Entry 8I9P (electron microscopy, 3.00 A resolution); this record covers chains C1 and LO of the 33 polymer chains in the assembly.

# Chain C1
Molecule: 3341-nt RNA strand
Source organism: Chaetomium thermophilum
Sequence (3341 nucleotides; row label = number of the first residue in the row):
     1 GGUUGACCUCGGAUCAGGUAGGAGGACCCGCUGAACUUAAGCAUAUCAAU
    51 AAGCGGAGGAAAAGAAACCAACAGGGAUUGCCCUAGUAACGGCGAGUGAA
   101 GCGGCAACAGCUCAAAUUUGAAAGCUGGCUUCGGCCCGCGUUGUAAUUUG
   151 GAGAGGAUGCUUUGGGCGAGGCUCCUUCUGAGUUCCCUGGAACGGGACGC
   201 CACAGAGGGUGAGAGCCCCGUAUAGUUGGAAGCCAAGCCUGUGUAAAGCU
   251 CCUUCGACGAGUCGAGUAGUUUGGGAAUGCUGCUCAAAAUGGGAGGUAAA
   301 UUUCUUCUAAAGCUAAAUACCGGCCAGAGACCGAUAGCGCACAAGUAGAG
   351 UGAUCGAAAGAUGAAAAGCACUUUGAAAAGAGGGUUAAAUAGCACGUGAA
   401 AUUGUUGAAAGGGAAGCGCUUGUGACCAGACUUGCGCCCGGCGGAUCAUC
   451 CGGUGUUCUCACCGGUGCACUCCGCCGGGCUCAGGCCAGCAUCGGUUCUG
   501 GCGGGGGGAUAAAGGCCCAGGGAAUGUGGCUCCUCCGGGAGUGUUAUAGC
   551 CCUGGGUGUAAUACCCUCGCCGGGACCGAGGACCGCGCUCUGCAAGGAUG
   601 CUGGCGUAAUGGUCACCAGCGACCCGUCUUGAAACACGGACCAAGGAGUC
   651 AAGGUUUUGCGCGAGUGUUUGGGUGUAAAACCCGCACGCGUAAUGAAAGU
   701 GAACGUAGGUGAGAGCUUCGGCGCAUCAUCGACCGAUCCUGAUGUAUUCG
   751 GAUGGAUUUGAGUAGGAGCGUUAAGCCUUGGACCCGAAAGAUGGUGAACU
   801 AUGCUUGGAUAGGGUGAAGCCAGAGGAAACUCUGGUGGAGGCUCGCAGCG
   851 GUUCUGACGUGCAAAUCGAUCGUCAAAUCUGAGCAUGGGGGCGAAAGACU
   901 AAUCGAACCAUCUAGUAGCUGGUUACCGCCGAAGUUUCCCUCAGGAUAGC
   951 AGUGUCGACCUUCAGUUUUAUGAGGUAAAGCGAAUGAUUAGGGACUCGGG
  1001 GGCGAUUUUUAGCCUUCAUCCAUUCUCAAACUUUAAAUAUGUAAGAAGCC
  1051 CUUGUUACUUAACUGAACGUGGGCAUUCGAAUGUAUCGACACUAGUGGGC
  1101 CAUUUUUGGUAAGCAGAACUGGCGAUGCGGGAUGAACCGAACGCGGGGUU
  1151 AAGGUGCCGGAGUGGACGCUCAUCAGACACCACAAAAGGCGUUAGUACAU
  1201 CUUGACAGCAGGACGGUGGCCAUGGAAGUCGGAAUCCGCUAAGGACUGUG
  1251 UAACAACUCACCUGCCGAAUGUACUAGCCCUGAAAAUGGAUGGCGCUCAA
  1301 GCGUCCCACCCAUACCCCGCCCUCAGGGUAGAAACGAUGCCCUGAGGAGU
  1351 AGGCGGCCGUGGAGGUCAGUGACGAAGCCUAGGGCGUGAGCCCGGGUCGA
  1401 ACGGCCUCUAGUGCAGAUCUUGGUGGUAGUAGCAAAUACUUCAAUGAGAA
  1451 CUUGAAGGACCGAAGUGGGGAAAGGUUCCAUGUGAACAGCGGUUGGACAU
  1501 GGGUUAGUCGAUCCUAAGCCAUAGGGAAGUUCCGUUUCAAAGGGGCACUC
  1551 GUGCCCCGUGUGGCGAAAGGGAAGCCGGUUAAUAUUCCGGCACCUGGAUG
  1601 UGGGUUUUGCGCGGCAACGCAACUGAACGCGGAGACGACGGCGGGGGCCC
  1651 CGGGCAGAGUUCUCUUUUCUUCUUAACGGUCUAUCACCCUGGAAACAGUU
  1701 UGUCUGGAGAUAGGGUUUAAUGGCCGGAAGAGCCCGACACUUCUGUCGGG
  1751 UCCGGUGCGCUCUCGACGUCCCUUGAAAAUCCGCGGGAGGGAAUAAUUCU
  1801 CACGCCAGGUCGUACUCAUAACCGCAGCAGGUCCCCAAGGUGAACAGCCU
  1851 CUGGUUGAUAGAACAAUGUAGAUAAGGGAAGUCGGCAAAAUAGAUCCGUA
  1901 ACUUCGGGAAAAGGAUUGGCUCUAAGGGUUGGGCACGUUGGGCUUUGGGC
  1951 GGACGCCCUGGGAGCAGAGGGCCUCUAGCCGGGCAACCGGCCGGCGGCCC
  2001 UCAGCACCCGGGGUUGAAGCCCUUAGCAGGCUUCGGCCGUCCGGCGUGCG
  2051 GUUAACAACCAACUUAGAACUGGUACGGACAGGGGGAAUCUGACUGUCUA
  2101 AUUAAAACAUAGCAUUGCGAUGGCCAGAAAGUGGUGUUGACGCAAUGUGA
  2151 UUUCUGCCCAGUGCUCUGAAUGUCAAAGUGAAGAAAUUCAACCAAGCGCG
  2201 GGUAAACGGCGGGAGUAACUAUGACUCUCUUAAGGUAGCCAAAUGCCUCG
  2251 UCAUCUAAUUAGUGACGCGCAUGAAUGGAUUAACGAGAUUCCCACUGUCC
  2301 CUAUCUACUAUCUAGCGAAACCACAGCCAAGGGAACGGGCUUGGCAAAAU
  2351 CAGCGGGGAAAGAAGACCCUGUUGAGCUUGACUCUAGUUUGACAUUGUGA
  2401 AAAGACAUAGGAGGUGUAGAAUAGGUGGGAGCUUCGGCGCCAGUGAAAUA
  2451 CCACUACUCCUAUUGUUUUUUUACUUAUUCAAUGAAGCGGGGCUGGACUU
  2501 GCGUCCAACUUCUGGAGUUAAGGUCCUUCGCGGGCCGACCCGGGUUGAAG
  2551 ACAUUGUCAGGUGGGGAGUUUGGCUGGGGCGGCACAUCUGUUAAACCAUA
  2601 ACGCAGGUGUCCUAAGGGGGGCUCAUGGAGAACAGAAAUCUCCAGUAGAA
  2651 CAAAAGGGUAAAAGUCCCCUUGAUUUUGAUUUUCAGUGUGAAUACAAACC
  2701 AUGAAAGUGUGGCCUAUCGAUCCUUUAGUCCCUCGAAAUUUGAGGCUAGA
  2751 GGUGCCAGAAAAGUUACCACAGGGAUAACUGGCUUGUGGCGGCCAAGCGU
  2801 UCAUAGCGACGUCGCUUUUUGAUCCUUCGAUGUCGGCUCUUCCUAUCAUA
  2851 CCGAAGCAGAAUUCGGUAAGCGUUGGAUUGUUCACCCACUAAUAGGGAAC
  2901 GUGAGCUGGGUUUAGACCGUCGUGAGACAGGUUAGUUUUACCCUACUGAU
  2951 GAACUCGUCGCAAUGGUAAUUCAGCUUAGUACGAGAGGAACCGCUGAUUC
  3001 AGAUAAUUGGUUUUUGCGGUUGUCCGACCGGGCAGUGCCGCGAAGCUACC
  3051 AUCUGCUGGAUAAUGGCUGAACGCCUCUAAGUCAGAAUCCAUGCCAGAAC
  3101 GCGACGAUACUACCCGCACGUUGUAGACGUAUAAGAAUAGGCUCCGGCCU
  3151 CGUAUCCUAGCAGGCGAUUCCUCCGCCGGCCUCGAAGUGGCCGUCGGUAA
  3201 UUCGCGUAUUGCAAUUUAGACACGCGCGGGAUCAAAUCCUUUGCAGACGA
  3251 CUUAGAUGUGCGAAAGGGUCCUGUAAGCAGUAGAGUAGCCUUGUUGUUAC
  3301 GAUCUGCUGAGGGUAAGCCCUCCUUCGCCUAGAUUUCCCAG
Disordered / not traced: 1-2, 694-706, 800-905, 987-1028, 1179-1290, 1438-2309, 2327-3111, 3121-3123, 3215-3217, 3239-3330, 3338-3341

# Chain LO
Protein: 60S ribosomal protein L16-like protein
Source organism: Chaetomium thermophilum
UniProtKB: G0SH61 (G0SH61_CHATD); residues 1-204 here = UniProt positions 1-204
Chain sequence (204 residues; each row starts with the number of its first residue):
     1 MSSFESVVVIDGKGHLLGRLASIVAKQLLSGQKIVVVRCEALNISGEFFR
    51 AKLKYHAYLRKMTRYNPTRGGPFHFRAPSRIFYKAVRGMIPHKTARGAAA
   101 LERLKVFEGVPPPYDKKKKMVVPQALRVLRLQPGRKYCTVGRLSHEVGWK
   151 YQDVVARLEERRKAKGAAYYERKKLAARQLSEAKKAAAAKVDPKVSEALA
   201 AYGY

# How chain C1 and chain LO interact
Contacting residue pairs (104; chain C1 residue first):
  G413(C1) / Arg-69(LO)  hydrogen bond to the base
  A618(C1) / Ala-95(LO)  phosphate contact
  G619(C1) / Thr-94(LO)  phosphate contact
  G619(C1) / Ala-95(LO)  hydrogen bond to the phosphate
  G619(C1) / Arg-96(LO)  hydrogen bond to the phosphate
  C620(C1) / Thr-94(LO)  phosphate contact
  G1156(C1) / Ser-22(LO)  hydrogen bond to the sugar
  G1156(C1) / Met-89(LO)  hydrogen bond to the base
  C1157(C1) / Ser-22(LO)  sugar contact
  C1157(C1) / Lys-26(LO)  phosphate contact
  C1157(C1) / Met-89(LO)  hydrogen bond to the sugar
  C1158(C1) / Lys-26(LO)  salt bridge to the phosphate
  C1158(C1) / Leu-29(LO)  sugar contact
  C1158(C1) / Met-89(LO)  sugar contact
  C1158(C1) / Pro-91(LO)  phosphate contact
  G1159(C1) / Arg-96(LO)  salt bridge to the phosphate
  G1160(C1) / Lys-26(LO)  salt bridge to the phosphate
  U1163(C1) / Arg-19(LO)  base contact
  U1163(C1) / Ser-22(LO)  hydrogen bond to the base
  U1163(C1) / Ile-23(LO)  base contact
  U1163(C1) / Gln-124(LO)  hydrogen bond to the base
  C1171(C1) / Arg-135(LO)  base contact
  A1172(C1) / Arg-50(LO)  hydrogen bond to the base
  U1173(C1) / Phe-49(LO)  sugar contact
  U1173(C1) / Arg-50(LO)  salt bridge to the phosphate
  U1173(C1) / Leu-53(LO)  sugar contact
  C1174(C1) / Leu-53(LO)  sugar contact
  C1174(C1) / Ala-57(LO)  base contact
  A1175(C1) / Arg-50(LO)  salt bridge to the phosphate
  G1293(C1) / Gly-88(LO)  hydrogen bond to the base
  G1293(C1) / Met-89(LO)  base contact
  C1294(C1) / Ala-85(LO)  hydrogen bond to the sugar
  C1294(C1) / Gly-88(LO)  sugar contact
  C1294(C1) / Met-89(LO)  base contact
  G1295(C1) / Gly-18(LO)  hydrogen bond to the phosphate
  G1295(C1) / Lys-84(LO)  salt bridge to the phosphate
  G1295(C1) / Ala-85(LO)  phosphate contact
  C1296(C1) / Leu-17(LO)  phosphate contact
  C1296(C1) / Gly-18(LO)  hydrogen bond to the phosphate
  C1296(C1) / Arg-19(LO)  hydrogen bond to the sugar
  U1297(C1) / Leu-16(LO)  phosphate contact
  U1297(C1) / Arg-19(LO)  salt bridge to the phosphate
  U1297(C1) / Ser-45(LO)  hydrogen bond to the phosphate
  U1297(C1) / Arg-50(LO)  base contact
  U1297(C1) / Leu-131(LO)  sugar contact
  U1297(C1) / Arg-135(LO)  sugar contact
  C1298(C1) / Arg-130(LO)  base contact
  C1298(C1) / Leu-131(LO)  base contact
  C1298(C1) / Gln-132(LO)  hydrogen bond to the phosphate
  C1298(C1) / Arg-135(LO)  salt bridge to the phosphate
  A1299(C1) / Arg-19(LO)  sugar contact
  A1299(C1) / Arg-130(LO)  salt bridge to the phosphate
  A1300(C1) / Gly-18(LO)  hydrogen bond to the base
  A1300(C1) / Arg-19(LO)  hydrogen bond to the base
  A1300(C1) / Arg-130(LO)  salt bridge to the phosphate
  A3125(C1) / Ala-95(LO)  base contact
  A3125(C1) / Arg-96(LO)  base contact
  A3125(C1) / Ala-99(LO)  sugar contact
  A3125(C1) / Arg-103(LO)  hydrogen bond to the sugar
  G3126(C1) / Lys-33(LO)  salt bridge to the phosphate
  G3126(C1) / Arg-103(LO)  salt bridge to the phosphate
  U3130(C1) / Ser-6(LO)  hydrogen bond to the base
  A3131(C1) / Ser-6(LO)  hydrogen bond to the phosphate
  U3132(C1) / Lys-117(LO)  salt bridge to the phosphate
  U3132(C1) / Lys-118(LO)  sugar contact
  A3133(C1) / Asp-115(LO)  base contact
  A3133(C1) / Lys-116(LO)  sugar contact
  A3133(C1) / Lys-117(LO)  hydrogen bond to the sugar
  A3133(C1) / Lys-118(LO)  sugar contact
  A3133(C1) / Lys-119(LO)  hydrogen bond to the sugar
  A3133(C1) / Tyr-169(LO)  hydrogen bond to the phosphate
  A3134(C1) / Arg-162(LO)  hydrogen bond to the sugar
  A3134(C1) / Lys-163(LO)  base contact
  A3134(C1) / Gly-166(LO)  base contact
  A3134(C1) / Ala-167(LO)  hydrogen bond to the base
  A3134(C1) / Tyr-169(LO)  phosphate contact
  A3134(C1) / Tyr-170(LO)  hydrogen bond to the phosphate
  A3134(C1) / Lys-173(LO)  salt bridge to the phosphate
  G3135(C1) / Asp-11(LO)  phosphate contact
  G3135(C1) / Arg-38(LO)  sugar contact
  G3135(C1) / Lys-119(LO)  phosphate contact
  G3135(C1) / Arg-162(LO)  salt bridge to the phosphate
  G3135(C1) / Lys-163(LO)  phosphate contact
  A3136(C1) / Lys-13(LO)  phosphate contact
  A3136(C1) / Arg-38(LO)  salt bridge to the phosphate
  A3137(C1) / Lys-13(LO)  phosphate contact
  U3138(C1) / Val-128(LO)  sugar contact
  U3143(C1) / Lys-174(LO)  salt bridge to the phosphate
  U3143(C1) / Arg-178(LO)  hydrogen bond to the phosphate
  C3144(C1) / Lys-174(LO)  phosphate contact
  C3144(C1) / Arg-178(LO)  salt bridge to the phosphate
  C3144(C1) / Ser-181(LO)  hydrogen bond to the base
  C3144(C1) / Lys-185(LO)  hydrogen bond to the base
  C3183(C1) / Lys-165(LO)  phosphate contact
  G3184(C1) / Lys-165(LO)  salt bridge to the phosphate
  A3185(C1) / Val-110(LO)  hydrogen bond to the base
  A3185(C1) / Pro-111(LO)  base contact
  A3185(C1) / Pro-112(LO)  base contact
  A3185(C1) / Asp-115(LO)  base contact
  A3185(C1) / Leu-158(LO)  base contact
  A3185(C1) / Arg-161(LO)  salt bridge to the phosphate
  A3186(C1) / Phe-107(LO)  base contact
  A3186(C1) / Pro-112(LO)  sugar contact
  A3186(C1) / Pro-113(LO)  sugar contact
Interface residues without a listed pair, chain C1 (44 interface residues in all): C3142, G3152, U3153, U3155
Interface residues without a listed pair, chain LO (72 interface residues in all): Met-1, Glu-5, Ala-25, Ile-44, Lys-54, Arg-60, Gly-70, Ile-90, Glu-102, Met-120, Leu-129, Pro-133, Tyr-204

# Overview
44 residues of chain C1 face 72 of chain LO across their interface; the contacts include 31 hydrogen bonds and
20 salt bridges. Polar pairs include G413(C1)/Arg-69(LO), G1156(C1)/Met-89(LO) and U1163(C1)/Ser-22(LO).
Here chain C1 is a 3341-nt RNA strand and chain LO is 60S ribosomal protein L16-like protein, both from
Chaetomium thermophilum. Entry 8I9P (Cryo-EM structure of a Chaetomium thermophilum pre-60S ribosomal subunit
- State Mak16) was determined by electron microscopy (same publication as 8I9T, 8I9V, 8I9W, 8I9X, 8I9Y, 8I9Z
and 8IA0).
